Entry 6HBW (X-ray diffraction, 2.00 A resolution); this record covers chains C and D of the 4 polymer chains in the assembly.

[Chain C]
Name: Protein (hemoglobin alpha 1)
From: Homo sapiens
Reference sequence: P69905 (HBA_HUMAN); residues 1-141 here = UniProt positions 1-141
Chain sequence (141 residues; each row starts with the number of its first residue):
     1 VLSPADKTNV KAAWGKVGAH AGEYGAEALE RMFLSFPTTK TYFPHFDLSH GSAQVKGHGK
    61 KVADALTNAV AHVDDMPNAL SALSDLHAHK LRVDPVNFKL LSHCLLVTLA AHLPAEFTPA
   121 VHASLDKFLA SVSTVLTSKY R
UniProt features mapped onto this chain:
  - site: Lys61 (Not glycated)
  - natural variant: Asp6 (A6D: In J-Toronto; this construct carries the variant), Ala13 (A13D: In J-Paris 1/J-Aljezur), Glu27 (A27E: In Shenyang; this construct carries the variant), Lys61 (K61N: In Zambia; deletion: In Clinic), Asp64 (A64D: In Pontoise; this construct carries the variant), Asp75 (D75A: In Lille; D75G: In Chapel Hill; D75N: In G-Pest), Ala111 (A111D: In Petah Tikva)
Metal / ion sites: heme Fe near His87 (its only coordinating residue here)
Ligand contacts: heme (HEM): Met32, Thr39, Tyr42, Phe43, His45, Phe46, His58, Lys61, Val62, Ala65, Leu66, Leu83, Leu86, His87, Leu91, Val93, Asn97, Phe98, Leu101, Val132, Ser133, Leu136

[Chain D]
Name: Protein (hemoglobin beta)
From: Homo sapiens
Reference sequence: P68871 (HBB_HUMAN); aligned to UniProt positions 1-146 over residues 1-146
Chain sequence (146 residues; numbered 1 to 146; the number before each row is that of its first residue):
     1 VHLTPWEKSA VTALWGKVNV DEVGGEALGR LLVVYPWTQR FFESFGDLST PDAVMGNPKV
    61 KAHGKKVLGA FSDGLAHLDN LKGTFATLSE LHCDKLHVDP ENFRLLGNVL VCVLAHHFGK
   121 EFTPPVQAAY QKVVAGVANA LAHKYH
Differences from the reference sequence: engineered mutation Val1 (Glu6 in P68871)
Metal / ion sites: heme Fe near His92 (its only coordinating residue here)
Ligand contacts: heme (HEM): Leu31, Thr38, Phe41, Phe42, Phe45, His63, Lys66, Val67, Ala70, Phe71, Phe85, Leu88, Leu91, His92, Leu96, Val98, Asn102, Phe103, Leu106, Val137, Leu141

[Chain C / chain D interface]
Pairs across the interface (37):
  Glu30(C) with Pro124(D)
  Arg31(C) with Phe122(D), hydrogen bond (side chain-backbone); Thr123(D); Pro124(D); Gln127(D), hydrogen bond
  Leu34(C) with Pro124(D), hydrophobic; Pro125(D); Ala128(D)
  Ser35(C) with Gln127(D); Ala128(D), hydrogen bond (side chain-backbone); Gln131(D)
  Phe36(C) with Gln131(D)
  His103(C) with Asn108(D); Gln131(D)
  Cys104(C) with Gln127(D)
  Val107(C) with Val111(D), hydrophobic; Ala115(D); Gln127(D)
  Ala110(C) with Cys112(D); Ala115(D), hydrophobic; His116(D)
  Ala111(C) with Ala115(D); Gly119(D)
  Leu113(C) with His116(D)
  Pro114(C) with His116(D), hydrogen bond (backbone-side chain)
  Phe117(C) with Arg30(D), hydrogen bond (backbone-side chain); His116(D)
  Thr118(C) with Arg30(D), hydrogen bond (backbone-side chain)
  Pro119(C) with Arg30(D); Val33(D); Met55(D), hydrophobic
  His122(C) with Arg30(D), hydrogen bond; Val34(D); Cys112(D)
  Ala123(C) with Val34(D), hydrophobic
  Asp126(C) with Val34(D); Tyr35(D), hydrogen bond
Also at the interface, not in a pair above, chain C (21 interface residues in all): Leu106, His112, Ala120
Also at the interface, not in a pair above, chain D (20 interface residues in all): Glu26, Lys120

[Summary]
The interface between chain C and chain D involves 21 residues on one side and 20 on the other, with 8
hydrogen bonds. Among the polar pairs are Arg31(C)-Phe122(D), Arg31(C)-Gln127(D) and Ser35(C)-Ala128(D).
Ligands of chain C: heme. Ligands of chain D: heme.
Here chain C is Protein (hemoglobin alpha 1) and chain D is Protein (hemoglobin beta), both from Homo sapiens.
Entry 6HBW (Crystal structure of deoxy-human hemoglobin beta6 glu->trp) was determined by X-ray diffraction.
